PDB entry 9AXA | electron microscopy, 4.36 A resolution (low resolution: residue-level contacts below are approximate; hydrogen-bond / salt-bridge calls are withheld) | chains A and C of the 6 polymer chains in the assembly

== Chain A (and C) ==
Molecule: GST26/CRAF chimera
From: Homo sapiens
Notes: EC 2.5.1.18, 2.7.11.1; chain C of this document is another copy of the same molecule, construct and numbering; everything in this record applies to it too
UniProt: chimeric construct of P08515, P04049: residues 86-303 from P08515 (GST26_SCHJA) positions 1-218 (UniProt number = residue number - 85); residues 306-648 from P04049 positions 306-648 (same numbers)
Sequence (563 residues; row label = number of the first residue in the row):
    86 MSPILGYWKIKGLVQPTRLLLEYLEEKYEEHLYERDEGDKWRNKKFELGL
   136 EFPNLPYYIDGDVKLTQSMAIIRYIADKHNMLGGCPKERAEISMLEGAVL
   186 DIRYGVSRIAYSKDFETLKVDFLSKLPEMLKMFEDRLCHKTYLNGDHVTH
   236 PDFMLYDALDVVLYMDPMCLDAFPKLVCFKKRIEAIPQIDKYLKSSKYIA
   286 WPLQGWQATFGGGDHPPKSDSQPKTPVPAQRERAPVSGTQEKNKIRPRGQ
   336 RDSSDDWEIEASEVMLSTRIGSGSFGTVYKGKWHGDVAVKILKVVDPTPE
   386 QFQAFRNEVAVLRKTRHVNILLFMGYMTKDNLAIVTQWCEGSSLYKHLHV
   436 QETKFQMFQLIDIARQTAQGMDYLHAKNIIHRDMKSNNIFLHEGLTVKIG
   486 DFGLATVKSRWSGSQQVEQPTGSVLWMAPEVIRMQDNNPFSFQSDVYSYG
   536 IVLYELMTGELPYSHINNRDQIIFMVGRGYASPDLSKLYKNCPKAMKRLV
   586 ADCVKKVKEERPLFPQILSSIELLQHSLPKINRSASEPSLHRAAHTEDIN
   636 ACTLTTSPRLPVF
Unresolved in the structure: 86-341, 356-361, 495-499, 626-648 (chain C: 86-340, 355-359, 377-381, 626-648)
Differences from the reference sequence: linker (304-305); engineered mutation D340 (Tyr in P04049), D341 (Tyr in P04049)
Modified / non-standard residues: S621 (phosphoserine; SEP)
Swiss-Prot annotation at these positions:
  - binding site (glutathione): Y92, W93, W126 to K130, N139, L140, Q152, S153
  - binding site (substrate): Y196
  - region: R331 to V349 (Interaction with PEBP1/RKIP)
  - active site: D468 (Proton acceptor)
  - binding site (ATP): I355 to V363, K375
  - modified residue: S338 (Phosphoserine), S339 (Phosphoserine), S471 (Phosphoserine), T491 (Phosphothreonine), S494 (Phosphoserine), S499 (Phosphoserine), R563 (Symmetric dimethylarginine), S621 (Phosphoserine), S642 (Phosphoserine)
Small-molecule neighbours: A1AHE (N-[3-fluoro-4-({7-[(3-fluoropyridin-2-yl)oxy]-4-methyl-2-oxo-2H-1-benzopyran-3-yl}methyl)pyridin-2-yl]-N'-methylsulfuric diamide): N552, N553, R554

== How chain A and chain C interact ==
Contacting residue pairs - 29 pairs, chain A then chain C:
  W342(A) - R398(C)
  W342(A) - R401(C)
  W342(A) - K462(C)
  W368(A) - Y458(C)
  H369(A) - H402(C)
  H369(A) - Q454(C)
  H369(A) - D457(C)
  H369(A) - Y458(C)
  H369(A) - A461(C)
  G370(A) - Q454(C)
  L397(A) - R401(C)
  R398(A) - D341(C)
  R398(A) - R401(C)
  T400(A) - R401(C)
  R401(A) - D341(C)
  R401(A) - L397(C)
  R401(A) - T400(C)
  R401(A) - R401(C)
  R401(A) - L407(C)
  R401(A) - F408(C)
  H402(A) - H369(C)
  H402(A) - L407(C)
  F408(A) - R401(C)
  M409(A) - R401(C)
  Q454(A) - H369(C)
  Q454(A) - G370(C)
  D457(A) - H369(C)
  Y458(A) - H369(C)
  A461(A) - H369(C)
Also at the interface, not in a pair above, chain A (18 interface residues in all): V403, L407, Q422
Also at the interface, not in a pair above, chain C (19 interface residues in all): W368, K399, V403, M409

== Overview ==
Chain A and chain C form an interface of 18 and 19 residues respectively. Chain A binds compound A1AHE.
UniProt lists 11 glutathione-binding residues, substrate-binding residue Y196(A), active-site residue D468(A)
and 10 ATP-binding residues on chain A.
Both chains are GST26/CRAF chimera (Homo sapiens). Entry 9AXA (CryoEM structure of activated CRAF/MEK/14-3-3
complex with NST-628) was determined by electron microscopy together with 9AXC, 9AXH, 9AXM, 9AXX, 9AXY, 9AY7
and 9AYA from the same study.
